PDB entry 5TPN | X-ray diffraction, 3.14 A resolution | chains H and L of the 3 polymer chains in the assembly

# Chain H
Molecule: hRSV90 heavy chain
Source organism: Homo sapiens
Chain sequence (225 residues; row label = number of the first residue in the row; note: 8 numbers in that range are skipped by the numbering (no residue carries them; nothing is unmodelled there); a row labelled like 111A-111B holds insertion residues (111A, then the next letters in order)):
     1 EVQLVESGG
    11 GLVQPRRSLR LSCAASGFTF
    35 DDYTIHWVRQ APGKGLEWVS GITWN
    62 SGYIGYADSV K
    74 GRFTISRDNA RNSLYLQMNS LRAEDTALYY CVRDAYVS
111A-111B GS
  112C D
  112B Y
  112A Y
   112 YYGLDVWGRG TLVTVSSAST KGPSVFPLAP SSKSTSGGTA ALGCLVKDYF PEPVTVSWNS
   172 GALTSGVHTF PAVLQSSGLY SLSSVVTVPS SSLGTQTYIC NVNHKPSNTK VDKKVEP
Unresolved in the structure: 1, 142-148
Disulfides: Cys23-Cys104, Cys155-Cys211

# Chain L
Molecule: hRSV0 light chain
Source organism: Homo sapiens
Chain sequence (214 residues; row label = number of the first residue in the row; note: 16 numbers in that range are skipped by the numbering (no residue carries them; nothing is unmodelled there)):
     1 EIVMTSSPAT LSVSPGERVT LFCRASQSV
    36 ISNLAWYQQK SGQAPRLLIY GA
    65 STRATGIP
    74 SRFSGSG
    83 SGTEFTLTIS SLQSEDFAVY FCQQYNNWPL TFGGGTQVNV QRTVAAPSVF IFPPSDEQLK
   143 SGTASVVCLL NNFYPREAKV QWKVDNALQS GNSQESVTEQ DSKDSTYSLS STLTLSKADY
   203 EKHKVYACEV THQGLSSPVT KSFNRGEC
Disulfides: Cys23-Cys104, Cys150-Cys210
Covalently attached groups: covalent link Ile36-Ser83

# Chain H / chain L interface
Contacting residue pairs (51):
  His40(H) - Trp110(L)
  His40(H) - Leu112(L)
  Gln44(H) - Gln44(L)  hydrogen bond
  Leu50(H) - Phe103(L)  hydrophobic
  Leu50(H) - Phe114(L)
  Trp52(H) - Trp110(L)  hydrophobic
  Trp52(H) - Pro111(L)  hydrophobic
  Trp52(H) - Leu112(L)
  Gly55(H) - Trp110(L)
  Tyr64(H) - Trp110(L)  hydrophobic
  Gly66(H) - Trp110(L)
  Tyr103(H) - Gln44(L)
  Tyr103(H) - Gln48(L)
  Tyr103(H) - Ala49(L)
  Tyr112(H) - Tyr55(L)
  Tyr113(H) - Leu52(L)
  Tyr113(H) - Tyr55(L)  hydrophobic
  Tyr113(H) - Tyr107(L)
  Gly114(H) - Tyr42(L)
  Leu115(H) - Tyr42(L)  hydrogen bond (backbone-side chain)
  Leu115(H) - Leu52(L)
  Leu115(H) - Gln105(L)
  Trp118(H) - Tyr42(L)  hydrophobic
  Trp118(H) - Ala49(L)  hydrophobic
  Trp118(H) - Pro50(L)
  Gly119(H) - Ala49(L)
  Phe137(H) - Ser137(L)
  Phe137(H) - Gln140(L)
  Pro138(H) - Ser137(L)  hydrogen bond (backbone-side chain)
  Leu139(H) - Phe134(L)  hydrophobic
  Ala140(H) - Phe134(L)
  Ala152(H) - Phe132(L)  hydrophobic
  Ala152(H) - Phe134(L)
  Leu156(H) - Ser147(L)
  Lys158(H) - Ser147(L)
  His179(H) - Asn153(L)  hydrogen bond
  His179(H) - Asn154(L)  hydrogen bond
  His179(H) - Ser190(L)  hydrogen bond
  Phe181(H) - Ser178(L)
  Phe181(H) - Ser190(L)
  Phe181(H) - Leu191(L)
  Phe181(H) - Ser192(L)
  Pro182(H) - Ser178(L)  hydrogen bond (backbone-side chain)
  Pro182(H) - Val179(L)
  Val184(H) - Gln176(L)
  Leu185(H) - Gln176(L)  hydrogen bond (backbone-side chain)
  Gln186(H) - Gln176(L)
  Gln186(H) - Thr196(L)
  Ser194(H) - Ser192(L)  hydrogen bond
  Thr198(H) - Asn153(L)
  Lys224(H) - Glu139(L)  salt bridge
Interface residues without a listed pair, chain H (42 interface residues in all): Val42, Gly49, Glu51, Ile56, Ile65, Asp69, Asp116, Val136, Thr150, Leu153, Ser187, Val196
Interface residues without a listed pair, chain L (36 interface residues in all): Glu1, Ala40, Ser143, Thr145, Val149, Leu151, Thr180

# In short
42 residues of chain H face 36 of chain L across their interface; the contacts include 9 hydrogen bonds and 1
salt bridge. Among the polar pairs are Lys224(H)-Glu139(L), Gln44(H)-Gln44(L) and Leu115(H)-Tyr42(L).
Chain H is hRSV90 heavy chain and chain L is hRSV0 light chain, both from Homo sapiens; the structure, Crystal
structure of RSV F in complex with human antibody hRSV90, was determined by X-ray diffraction.
